PDB entry 2IU9 | X-ray diffraction, 3.10 A resolution | chains A and B of the 3 polymer chains in the assembly

== Chain A (and B) ==
Protein: Udp-3-O-[3-hydroxymyristoyl] glucosamine N-acyltransferase
Organism: Chlamydia trachomatis
Notes: EC 2.3.1.-; chain B of this document is another copy of the same molecule, construct and numbering; everything in this record applies to it too
UniProtKB: O84245 (LPXD_CHLTR); residue numbers follow UniProt; this construct covers 1-354
Sequence (374 residues; row label = number of the first residue in the row; numbers below 1 keep their minus sign (Met-19 is residue -19)):
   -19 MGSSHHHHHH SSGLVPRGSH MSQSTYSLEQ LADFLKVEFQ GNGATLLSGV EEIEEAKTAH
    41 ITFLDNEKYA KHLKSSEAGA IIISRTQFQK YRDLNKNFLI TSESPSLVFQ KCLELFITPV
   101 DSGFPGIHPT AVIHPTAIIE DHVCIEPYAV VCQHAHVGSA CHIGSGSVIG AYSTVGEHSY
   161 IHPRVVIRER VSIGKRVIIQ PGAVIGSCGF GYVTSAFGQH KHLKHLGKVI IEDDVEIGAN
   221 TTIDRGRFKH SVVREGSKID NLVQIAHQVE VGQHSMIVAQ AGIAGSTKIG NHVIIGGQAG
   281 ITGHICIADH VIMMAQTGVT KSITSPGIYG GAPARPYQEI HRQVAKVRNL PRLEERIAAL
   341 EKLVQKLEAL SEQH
Not modelled in the structure: -19 to 0, 347-354 (chain B: -19 to 0, 346-354)
Residues lining bound ligands: uridine-diphosphate-N-acetylglucosamine (UD1): Phe190, Phe228, His247, Gln248, Ser266, His284
From the paper describing this entry:
  - binding site for uridine-diphosphate-N-acetylglucosamine: Glu32, Ile33, Glu34, Phe43, Leu44, Asp45, Asn46, Tyr49, His247, Gln248, His284
  - catalytic residues: His247, His284 (proposed by the authors, not directly observed)
  - conformationally variable residues (order/disorder transition): Phe43 to Tyr49

== Interface between chain A and chain B ==
Residue-residue contacts (119; chain A residue first):
  Thr110(A) - Tyr128(B)  hydrogen bond (backbone-side chain)
  Val112(A) - Phe104(B)  hydrophobic
  Val112(A) - Tyr128(B)
  His114(A) - Ser102(B)
  His114(A) - Gly103(B)  hydrogen bond (side chain-backbone)
  His114(A) - Phe104(B)
  Tyr128(A) - Tyr128(B)
  Tyr128(A) - Arg164(B)
  Val130(A) - Phe104(B)  hydrophobic
  Val130(A) - Pro127(B)  hydrophobic
  Val131(A) - Phe104(B)
  Cys132(A) - Ser102(B)
  Cys132(A) - Phe104(B)  hydrophobic
  Gln133(A) - Asp101(B)  hydrogen bond (side chain-backbone)
  Gln133(A) - Ser102(B)  hydrogen bond (backbone-backbone)
  Gly146(A) - Arg164(B)  hydrogen bond (backbone-side chain)
  Val148(A) - Ser145(B)
  Val148(A) - Arg164(B)
  Ala151(A) - Asp101(B)
  Tyr152(A) - Val100(B)  hydrophobic
  Arg164(A) - Gly146(B)
  Arg164(A) - Arg164(B)  hydrogen bond (backbone-side chain)
  Val166(A) - Arg164(B)
  Val166(A) - Pro181(B)  hydrophobic
  Arg168(A) - His162(B)
  Arg168(A) - Gln180(B)  hydrogen bond
  Arg168(A) - Pro181(B)
  Glu169(A) - Val100(B)
  Arg170(A) - Thr98(B)  hydrogen bond (side chain-backbone)
  Arg170(A) - Pro99(B)
  Arg170(A) - Val100(B)
  Gly182(A) - Arg164(B)  hydrogen bond (backbone-side chain)
  Gly182(A) - Asn220(B)  hydrogen bond (backbone-side chain)
  Ala183(A) - Arg164(B)  hydrogen bond (backbone-side chain)
  Val184(A) - Arg164(B)
  Val184(A) - Pro181(B)  hydrophobic
  Val184(A) - Asn220(B)
  Ser187(A) - Gln180(B)
  Cys188(A) - Gln180(B)  hydrogen bond (backbone-side chain)
  Phe190(A) - Lys238(B)
  Phe190(A) - Ile239(B)
  Phe190(A) - Asp240(B)
  Phe190(A) - Met256(B)  hydrophobic
  Phe190(A) - Ile257(B)
  Tyr192(A) - Glu216(B)  hydrogen bond
  Tyr192(A) - Lys238(B)
  Val193(A) - Ser84(B)
  Phe197(A) - His272(B)
  Gly198(A) - His272(B)
  Gln199(A) - His254(B)
  His200(A) - Lys238(B)  hydrogen bond (backbone-side chain)
  His200(A) - His254(B)  hydrogen bond (side chain-backbone)
  His200(A) - Met256(B)  hydrogen bond
  His202(A) - Glu216(B)  salt bridge
  Leu203(A) - Gln90(B)
  Lys204(A) - Gln90(B)  hydrogen bond (backbone-side chain)
  Lys204(A) - Glu94(B)
  Lys204(A) - Pro99(B)
  Leu206(A) - Leu93(B)  hydrophobic
  Leu206(A) - Glu94(B)
  Leu206(A) - Ile97(B)
  Leu206(A) - Pro99(B)  hydrophobic
  Asn220(A) - Arg164(B)
  Asn220(A) - Asn220(B)  hydrogen bond (backbone-side chain)
  Asn220(A) - Leu242(B)
  Thr222(A) - Ala219(B)
  Thr222(A) - Asn220(B)
  Thr222(A) - Asn241(B)  hydrogen bond
  Thr222(A) - Leu242(B)
  Asp224(A) - Asn241(B)  hydrogen bond
  Arg227(A) - Phe43(B)
  Arg227(A) - Ser86(B)  hydrogen bond (side chain-backbone)
  Arg227(A) - Phe89(B)
  Arg227(A) - Gln90(B)  hydrogen bond
  Arg227(A) - Leu93(B)
  Phe228(A) - Val30(B)  hydrophobic
  Phe228(A) - Glu31(B)
  Phe228(A) - Glu32(B)
  Phe228(A) - Phe89(B)  hydrophobic
  Phe228(A) - Leu93(B)  hydrophobic
  Lys229(A) - Glu31(B)  salt bridge
  Lys229(A) - Glu32(B)  salt bridge
  Leu242(A) - Leu242(B)
  Leu242(A) - Gln260(B)  hydrogen bond (backbone-side chain)
  Val243(A) - Leu242(B)
  Gln244(A) - Asn241(B)  hydrogen bond
  Gln244(A) - Leu242(B)
  Gln244(A) - Ala259(B)
  Gln244(A) - Gln260(B)
  Gln248(A) - Glu32(B)  hydrogen bond
  Gln260(A) - Gln260(B)  hydrogen bond (backbone-side chain)
  Ala261(A) - Gln260(B)  hydrogen bond (backbone-side chain)
  Ala261(A) - Gln278(B)
  Gly262(A) - Gln260(B)  hydrogen bond (backbone-side chain)
  Gly262(A) - Gln278(B)
  Gln278(A) - Gln278(B)
  Ala279(A) - Gln278(B)  hydrogen bond (backbone-side chain)
  Gly280(A) - Gln278(B)
  Gly280(A) - Gln296(B)
  His284(A) - Tyr49(B)  hydrogen bond
  Thr297(A) - Gln296(B)  hydrogen bond (backbone-side chain)
  Gly298(A) - Gln296(B)
  Ala312(A) - Gln296(B)
  Arg315(A) - Arg328(B)
  Glu319(A) - Arg328(B)  salt bridge
  Gln323(A) - Val327(B)
  Gln323(A) - Arg328(B)
  Lys326(A) - Glu334(B)  salt bridge
  Val327(A) - Val327(B)  hydrophobic
  Val327(A) - Leu330(B)  hydrophobic
  Leu330(A) - Leu330(B)  hydrophobic
  Leu333(A) - Glu334(B)
  Leu333(A) - Ile337(B)  hydrophobic
  Arg336(A) - Glu334(B)  salt bridge
  Arg336(A) - Ala338(B)
  Arg336(A) - Glu341(B)  salt bridge
  Ile337(A) - Ile337(B)  hydrophobic
  Leu340(A) - Leu340(B)  hydrophobic
  Leu340(A) - Glu341(B)
Also at the interface, not in a pair above, chain A (67 interface residues in all): Ala111, Ala129, Thr221, Pro313
Also at the interface, not in a pair above, chain B (59 interface residues in all): Leu87, His108, Thr110, Pro163, Ile178, Gly236, Val258, Val324

== Summary ==
67 residues of chain A and 59 residues of chain B are in contact; the contacts include 31 hydrogen bonds and 7
salt bridges. Among the polar pairs are His202(A)-Glu216(B), Lys229(A)-Glu31(B) and Lys229(A)-Glu32(B). The
paper reports catalytic residues His247(A) and His284(A); a binding site for
uridine-diphosphate-N-acetylglucosamine at Glu32(A), Ile33(A) and Glu34(A) among others.
Chain A and chain B are both Udp-3-O-[3-hydroxymyristoyl] glucosamine N-acyltransferase (Chlamydia
trachomatis); the structure, Chlamydia trachomatis LpxD with 100mM UDPGlcNAc (Complex II), was determined by
X-ray diffraction (same publication as 2IU8 and 2IUA).
